PDB entry 7VB9 | electron microscopy, 3.45 A resolution | chains C and c of the 51 polymer chains in the assembly

== Chain C (and c) ==
Protein: Intrinsic membrane protein PufX
From: Cereibacter sphaeroides 2.4.1
Notes: chain c of this document is another copy of the same molecule, construct and numbering; everything in this record applies to it too
Reference sequence: P13402 (PUFX_RHOS4); residue numbers follow UniProt; this construct covers 1-82
Amino-acid sequence (82 residues; each row starts with the number of its first residue):
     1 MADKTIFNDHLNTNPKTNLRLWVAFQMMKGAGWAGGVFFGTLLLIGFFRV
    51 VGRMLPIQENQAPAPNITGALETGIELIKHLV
Unresolved in the structure: 1-5, 70-82 (chain c: 1, 70-82)
Ligand contacts:
  - bacteriochlorophyll a (BCL): Ala24, Phe25, Met28, Lys29, Ala31, Gly32
  - 1,2-diacyl-sn-glycero-3-phosphocholine (PC1): Phe38, Phe39, Thr41, Leu42, Ile45, Gly46, Arg49, Arg53
  - spheroidene (SPO): Leu19, Arg20, Trp22, Val23, Ala24, Met27

== Chain C / chain c interface ==
Contacting residue pairs - 20 pairs, chain C then chain c:
  His10(C) - Leu19(c)
  His10(C) - Trp22(c)
  Asn14(C) - Ala2(c)
  Pro15(C) - Ala2(c)
  Pro15(C) - Asp3(c)
  Pro15(C) - Lys4(c)
  Pro15(C) - Thr5(c)
  Lys16(C) - Thr5(c)
  Thr17(C) - Phe25(c)
  Asn18(C) - His10(c)
  Asn18(C) - Asn18(c)  hydrogen bond
  Leu19(C) - Thr5(c)
  Leu19(C) - His10(c)
  Leu21(C) - Leu21(c)
  Leu21(C) - Trp22(c)  hydrophobic
  Leu21(C) - Phe25(c)  hydrophobic
  Trp22(C) - His10(c)
  Trp22(C) - Leu21(c)  hydrophobic
  Phe25(C) - Thr17(c)
  Phe25(C) - Leu21(c)  hydrophobic
Other interface residues (no listed pair), chain C (12 interface residues in all): Phe7, Thr13
Other interface residues (no listed pair), chain c (12 interface residues in all): Phe7

== Summary ==
The chain C/chain c interface involves 12 residues from each chain; the contacts include 1 hydrogen bond. The
hydrogen-bonded pair is Asn18(C)-Asn18(c). Chain C binds 1,2-diacyl-sn-glycero-3-phosphocholine,
bacteriochlorophyll a and spheroidene.
Chain C and chain c are both Intrinsic membrane protein PufX (Cereibacter sphaeroides 2.4.1); the structure,
Rba sphaeroides PufY-KO RC-LH1 dimer type-2, was determined by electron microscopy (same publication as 7VA9,
7VNM, 7VOR, 7VOT and 7VOY).
